5EQ3 - chains A and B; structure by X-ray diffraction, 2.00 A resolution.

Chain A (and B):
Molecule: Platelet-binding glycoprotein
Organism: Streptococcus sanguinis
Notes: chain B of this document is another copy of the same molecule, construct and numbering; everything in this record applies to it too
Reference sequence: A3CM52 (A3CM52_STRSV); numbering as in UniProt (aligned over 249-449)
Sequence (201 residues; row label = number of the first residue in the row):
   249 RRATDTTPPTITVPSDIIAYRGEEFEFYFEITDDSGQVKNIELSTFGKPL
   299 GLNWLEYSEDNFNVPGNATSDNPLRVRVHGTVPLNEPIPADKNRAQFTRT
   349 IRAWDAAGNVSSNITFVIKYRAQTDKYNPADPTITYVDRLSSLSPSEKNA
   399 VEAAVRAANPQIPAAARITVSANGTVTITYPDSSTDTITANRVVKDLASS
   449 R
Unresolved in the structure: 249-251 (chain B: 249-251, 446-449)
Ion coordination: Ca2+ site 1: Asp253, Thr255, Asp281, Asp282, Asp353; Ca2+ site 2: Thr372, Tyr375, Asp434; Ca2+ site 3: Glu400 (shared with Glu400(B) of chain B)
Reported in the primary citation:
  - binding site for N-glycolyl-alpha-neuraminic acid: Arg342, Gln344, Thr346, Arg347, Tyr368
  - specificity-determining residues: Tyr368 (proposed by the authors, not directly observed)
  - mutagenesis - T346V, R347E: decreased binding to platelet
  - mutagenesis - E400R: unchanged binding to platelet monolayers
  - mutagenesis - E400R: decreased stability

How chain A and chain B interact:
Contacting residue pairs - 24 pairs, chain A then chain B:
  Pro393(A) with Ala413(B); Thr427(B); Tyr428(B)
  Ser394(A) with Ala413(B), hydrogen bond (backbone-backbone)
  Lys396(A) with Arg415(B)
  Asn397(A) with Ala412(B), hydrogen bond (side chain-backbone); Ala413(B); Ala414(B), hydrogen bond (side chain-backbone); Arg415(B), hydrogen bond
  Glu400(A) with Arg415(B), salt bridge
  Ala412(A) with Asn397(B), hydrogen bond (backbone-side chain)
  Ala413(A) with Pro393(B); Ser394(B), hydrogen bond (backbone-side chain); Asn397(B)
  Ala414(A) with Asn397(B), hydrogen bond (backbone-side chain)
  Arg415(A) with Pro393(B); Lys396(B); Asn397(B), hydrogen bond; Glu400(B), salt bridge; Ile416(B)
  Thr427(A) with Pro393(B)
  Tyr428(A) with Pro393(B)
  Pro429(A) with Ser394(B)
  Ser431(A) with Pro393(B)
Interface residues without a listed pair, chain A (17 interface residues in all): Arg404, Ile416, Thr417, Val418
Interface residues without a listed pair, chain B (16 interface residues in all): Arg404, Thr417, Val418, Pro429

Overview:
17 residues of chain A face 16 of chain B across their interface, with 8 hydrogen bonds and 2 salt bridges.
Polar pairs include Glu400(A)-Arg415(B), Asn397(A)-Ala412(B) and Asn397(A)-Ala414(B). The paper reports a
binding site for N-glycolyl-alpha-neuraminic acid at Arg342(A), Gln344(A) and Thr346(A) among others; T346V
and R347E of chain A reduce binding to platelet.
Both chains are Platelet-binding glycoprotein (Streptococcus sanguinis). Entry 5EQ3 (Crystal structure of the
SrpA adhesin from Streptococcus sanguinis with a sialyl galactose disaccharide bound) was determined by X-ray
diffraction, deposited together with 5EQ2 and 5EQ4.
